5ECL - chains A and B of the 3 polymer chains in the assembly; structure by X-ray diffraction, 1.85 A resolution.

Chain A:
Molecule: Jasmonic acid-amido synthetase JAR1
From: Arabidopsis thaliana
Notes: EC 6.3.2.-
UniProtKB: Q9SKE2 (JAR1_ARATH); residues 1-575 here = UniProt positions 1-575
Chain sequence (575 residues; row label = number of the first residue in the row):
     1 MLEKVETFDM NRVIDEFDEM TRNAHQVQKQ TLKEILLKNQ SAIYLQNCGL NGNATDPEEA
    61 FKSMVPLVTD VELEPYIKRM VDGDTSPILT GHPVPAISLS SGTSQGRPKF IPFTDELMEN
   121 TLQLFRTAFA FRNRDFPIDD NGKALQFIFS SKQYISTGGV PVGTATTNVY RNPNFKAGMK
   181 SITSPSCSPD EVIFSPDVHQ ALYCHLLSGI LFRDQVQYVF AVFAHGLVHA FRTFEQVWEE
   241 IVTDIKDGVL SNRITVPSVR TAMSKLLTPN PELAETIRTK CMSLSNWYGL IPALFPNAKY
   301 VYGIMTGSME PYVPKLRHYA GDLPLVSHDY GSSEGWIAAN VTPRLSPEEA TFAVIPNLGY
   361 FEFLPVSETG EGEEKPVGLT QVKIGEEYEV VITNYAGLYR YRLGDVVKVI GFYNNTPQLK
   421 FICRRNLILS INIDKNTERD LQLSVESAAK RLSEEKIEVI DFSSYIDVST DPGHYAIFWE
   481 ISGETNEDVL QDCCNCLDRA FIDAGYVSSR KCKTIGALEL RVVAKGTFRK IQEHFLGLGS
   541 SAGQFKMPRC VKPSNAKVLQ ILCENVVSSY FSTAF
Not modelled in the structure: 1-6
Ion coordination: Mg2+ near Lys530 (its only coordinating residue here)
Residues lining bound ligands:
  - isoleucine (ILE): Ala165, Thr166, Val169, Tyr170, Val222, Lys530, Glu533, His534
  - JAA ({(1R,2R)-3-oxo-2-[(2Z)-pent-2-en-1-yl]cyclopentyl}acetic acid): Thr121, Leu124, Phe125, Phe220, Val222, Tyr302, Ile304, His328, Asp329, Tyr330, Gly331, Trp336, Glu533, Gly537, Leu538
Swiss-Prot annotation at these positions:
  - binding site (ATP): Ser98, Met118, Thr121, Gly163, Asn168, Gly331 to Trp336, Lys557
  - binding site (jasmonate): Ser101, His328 to Gly331
  - binding site (an L-alpha-amino acid): Thr166 to Tyr170, Lys530 to His534
  - mutagenesis: Ser101 (S101F: In jar1-1; insensitivity to jasmonate, Strongly reduced adenylation activity), Gly303 (G303R: In jar1-5; insensitivity to jasmonate), Glu334 (E334K: In jar1-3; insensitivity to jasmonate)

Chain B:
Molecule: Glutathione S-transferase U20
From: Arabidopsis thaliana
Notes: EC 2.5.1.18
UniProtKB: Q8L7C9 (GSTUK_ARATH); numbering as in UniProt (aligned over 1-217)
Chain sequence (223 residues; each row starts with the number of its first residue; numbers below 1 keep their minus sign (His-5 is residue -5)):
    -5 HHHHHHMANL PILLDYWPSM FGMRARVALR EKGVEFEYRE EDFSNKSPLL LQSNPIHKKI
    55 PVLVHNGKPV CESLNVVQYV DEAWPEKNPF FPSDPYGRAQ ARFWADFVDK KFTDAQFKVW
   115 GKKGEEQEAG KKEFIEAVKI LESELGDKPY FGGDSFGYVD ISLITFSSWF QAYEKFGNFS
   175 IESESPKLIA WAKRCMEKES VSKSLPDSEK IVAYAAEYRK NNL
Not modelled in the structure: -5 to 3
Differences from the reference sequence: expression tag (-5 to 0)
Residues lining bound ligands: glutathione (GSH): Ser13, Phe15, Phe37, Lys53, Ile54, Pro55, Glu66, Ser67
Swiss-Prot annotation at these positions:
  - binding site (glutathione): Ser13, Ile54, Ser67

How chain A and chain B interact:
Residue-residue contacts (54):
  Leu37(A) - Tyr90(B)  hydrophobic
  Lys38(A) - Glu138(B)  salt bridge
  Lys38(A) - Leu139(B)
  Lys38(A) - Gly140(B)
  Lys38(A) - Lys142(B)
  Asn39(A) - Asp141(B)  hydrogen bond (side chain-backbone)
  Asn39(A) - Lys142(B)
  Asn39(A) - Pro143(B)
  Gln40(A) - Lys142(B)
  Gln40(A) - Asp148(B)
  Ser41(A) - Lys142(B)
  Ser41(A) - Pro143(B)
  Ser41(A) - Tyr144(B)  hydrogen bond (side chain-backbone)
  Ser41(A) - Phe145(B)  hydrogen bond (side chain-backbone)
  Ser41(A) - Gly147(B)  hydrogen bond (side chain-backbone)
  Ser41(A) - Asp148(B)
  Ala42(A) - Pro143(B)  hydrophobic
  Ala42(A) - Asp148(B)
  Leu45(A) - Asp148(B)
  Gln46(A) - Asp148(B)  hydrogen bond (backbone-side chain)
  Gln46(A) - Ser149(B)  hydrogen bond
  Leu50(A) - Asp148(B)
  Asn51(A) - Ser87(B)  hydrogen bond
  Asn51(A) - Asp88(B)
  Asn53(A) - Asp88(B)
  Arg79(A) - Arg188(B)
  Thr85(A) - Ala184(B)  hydrogen bond (side chain-backbone)
  Thr85(A) - Lys187(B)  hydrogen bond
  Thr85(A) - Arg188(B)  hydrogen bond (backbone-backbone)
  Ser86(A) - Arg188(B)
  Pro87(A) - Pro143(B)  hydrophobic
  Pro87(A) - Arg188(B)  hydrogen bond (backbone-side chain)
  Ile88(A) - Pro143(B)
  Ile88(A) - Arg188(B)
  Thr90(A) - Asp141(B)
  Thr90(A) - Pro143(B)
  Gly91(A) - Asp141(B)  hydrogen bond (backbone-backbone)
  Gly91(A) - Lys142(B)
  Gly91(A) - Pro143(B)
  His92(A) - Glu136(B)
  His92(A) - Leu139(B)
  His92(A) - Asp141(B)
  His92(A) - Lys142(B)
  His92(A) - Lys181(B)  hydrogen bond (side chain-backbone)
  His92(A) - Leu182(B)
  His92(A) - Trp185(B)
  Pro93(A) - Lys181(B)
  Pro93(A) - Ala184(B)  hydrophobic
  Pro95(A) - Lys181(B)
  Thr114(A) - Gly140(B)
  Thr114(A) - Asp141(B)  hydrogen bond
  Thr114(A) - Lys181(B)
  Glu116(A) - Asp141(B)
  Tyr395(A) - Asp141(B)
Other interface residues (no listed pair), chain A (28 interface residues in all): Ile43, Gly52, Val94, Phe113
Other interface residues (no listed pair), chain B (23 interface residues in all): Pro86, Gly146

Overview:
Chain A and chain B form an interface of 28 and 23 residues respectively, with 14 hydrogen bonds and 1 salt
bridge. Polar pairs include Lys38(A)-Glu138(B), Asn39(A)-Asp141(B) and Ser41(A)-Tyr144(B). Ligands of chain A:
compound JAA and isoleucine. Bound to chain B: glutathione.
Here chain A is Jasmonic acid-amido synthetase JAR1 and chain B is Glutathione S-transferase U20, both from
Arabidopsis thaliana. Entry 5ECL (Crystal Structure of FIN219-FIP1 complex with JA, Ile and Mg) was determined
by X-ray diffraction (same publication as 5ECH, 5ECI, 5ECK, 5ECM, 5ECN, 5ECO and 4 further entries).
